PDB entry 5U2V | X-ray diffraction, 2.20 A resolution | chains G and H of the 4 polymer chains in the assembly

# Chain G
Protein: MAIT T-cell receptor alpha chain
From: Homo sapiens
Chain sequence (203 residues; numbered 1 to 203; the number before each row is that of its first residue):
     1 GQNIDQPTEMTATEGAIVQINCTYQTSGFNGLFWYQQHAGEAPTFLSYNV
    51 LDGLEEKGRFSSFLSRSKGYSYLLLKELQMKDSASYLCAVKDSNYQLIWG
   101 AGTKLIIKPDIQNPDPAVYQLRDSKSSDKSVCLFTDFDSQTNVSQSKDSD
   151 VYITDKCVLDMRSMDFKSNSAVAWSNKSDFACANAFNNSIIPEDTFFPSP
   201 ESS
Disordered / not traced: 126-129, 177-178, 200-203
Disulfide bonds: Cys22-Cys88, Cys132-Cys182

# Chain H
Protein: MAIT T-cell receptor beta chain
From: Homo sapiens
Chain sequence (245 residues; row label = number of the first residue in the row):
     1 NAGVTQTPKFQVLKTGQSMTLQCAQDMNHNSMYWYRQDPGMGLRLIYYSA
    51 SEGTTDKGEVPNGYNVSRLNKREFSLRLESAAPSQTSVYFCASSVWTGEG
   101 SGELFFGEGSRLTVLEDLKNVFPPEVAVFEPSEAEISHTQKATLVCLATG
   151 FYPDHVELSWWVNGKEVHSGVCTDPQPLKEQPALNDSRYALSSRLRVSAT
   201 FWQNPRNHFRCQVQFYGLSENDEWTQDRAKPVTQIVSAEAWGRAD
Disordered / not traced: 1-2, 245
Disulfide bonds: Cys23-Cys91, Cys146-Cys211

# How chain G and chain H interact
Pairs across the interface (86; chain G residue first):
  Asn30(G) - Gly100(H)
  Phe33(G) - Gly100(H)
  Phe33(G) - Ser101(H)
  Phe33(G) - Gly102(H)
  Phe33(G) - Glu103(H)
  Tyr35(G) - Glu103(H)
  Tyr35(G) - Leu104(H)  hydrogen bond (side chain-backbone)
  Tyr35(G) - Phe106(H)  hydrophobic
  Gln37(G) - Gln37(H)  hydrogen bond
  Gln37(G) - Phe90(H)
  Gly40(G) - Lys9(H)
  Glu41(G) - Phe90(H)
  Ala42(G) - Phe90(H)  hydrophobic
  Ala42(G) - Phe106(H)  hydrophobic
  Ala42(G) - Gly107(H)
  Pro43(G) - Phe106(H)
  Phe45(G) - Glu103(H)
  Tyr48(G) - Gly100(H)
  Tyr48(G) - Ser101(H)
  Lys91(G) - Glu99(H)  hydrogen bond (side chain-backbone)
  Lys91(G) - Gly100(H)  hydrogen bond (side chain-backbone)
  Lys91(G) - Gly102(H)  hydrogen bond (side chain-backbone)
  Tyr95(G) - Gly98(H)
  Leu97(G) - Tyr35(H)
  Leu97(G) - Leu104(H)  hydrophobic
  Trp99(G) - Tyr35(H)  hydrogen bond
  Trp99(G) - Gly42(H)
  Trp99(G) - Leu43(H)
  Trp99(G) - Leu104(H)  hydrophobic
  Gly100(G) - Gly42(H)
  Ala101(G) - Met41(H)
  Ala101(G) - Gly42(H)
  Asp115(G) - His138(H)  salt bridge
  Tyr119(G) - Ser132(H)
  Tyr119(G) - Ala134(H)
  Tyr119(G) - Glu135(H)
  Tyr119(G) - His138(H)
  Tyr119(G) - Thr139(H)
  Gln120(G) - Ser132(H)
  Leu121(G) - Phe129(H)
  Leu121(G) - Glu130(H)
  Leu121(G) - Thr143(H)
  Leu121(G) - Val145(H)  hydrophobic
  Arg122(G) - Phe129(H)
  Arg122(G) - Glu130(H)  hydrogen bond (backbone-backbone)
  Asp123(G) - Val128(H)
  Asp123(G) - Phe129(H)
  Ser124(G) - Val128(H)  hydrogen bond (backbone-backbone)
  Ser124(G) - Glu130(H)  hydrogen bond
  Ser124(G) - Glu239(H)  hydrogen bond (side chain-backbone)
  Ser124(G) - Ala240(H)
  Ser130(G) - Phe129(H)
  Val131(G) - Phe129(H)  hydrophobic
  Val131(G) - Leu147(H)  hydrophobic
  Leu133(G) - Thr143(H)
  Asp136(G) - Thr139(H)
  Asp136(G) - Arg196(H)  salt bridge
  Tyr152(G) - Leu178(H)  hydrophobic
  Tyr152(G) - Glu180(H)  hydrogen bond (side chain-backbone)
  Ile153(G) - Leu178(H)
  Thr154(G) - Asp174(H)
  Thr154(G) - Ser192(H)
  Thr154(G) - Arg194(H)  hydrogen bond
  Cys157(G) - Cys172(H)  disulfide
  Cys157(G) - Thr173(H)
  Cys157(G) - Arg194(H)
  Val158(G) - Cys172(H)  hydrogen bond (backbone-side chain)
  Leu159(G) - Gly170(H)
  Leu159(G) - Cys172(H)  hydrophobic
  Leu159(G) - Arg196(H)
  Asp160(G) - Ser169(H)  hydrogen bond (backbone-side chain)
  Asp160(G) - Gly170(H)  hydrogen bond (backbone-backbone)
  Met161(G) - Ser169(H)
  Met161(G) - Arg196(H)
  Met161(G) - Val197(H)  hydrophobic
  Arg162(G) - Ser169(H)  hydrogen bond (backbone-side chain)
  Phe166(G) - Lys141(H)
  Phe166(G) - Arg196(H)
  Ser168(G) - Arg196(H)  hydrogen bond
  Ser170(G) - Arg194(H)  hydrogen bond
  Ala171(G) - Arg194(H)
  Val172(G) - Arg194(H)
  Trp174(G) - Leu147(H)  hydrophobic
  Trp174(G) - Ala190(H)  hydrophobic
  Phe196(G) - His138(H)
  Pro198(G) - Ala134(H)  hydrophobic
Other interface residues (no listed pair), chain G (49 interface residues in all): Leu87, Thr135, Ser149, Asp155, Met164
Other interface residues (no listed pair), chain H (51 interface residues in all): Gly40, Glu108, Ala127, Pro131, Thr149, Val171, Lys179, Pro182, Ser198
Inter-chain disulfides: Cys157(G)-Cys172(H)

# In short
49 residues of chain G and 51 residues of chain H are in contact; the contacts include 1 disulfide bond, 18
hydrogen bonds and 2 salt bridges. Among the polar pairs are Asp115(G)-His138(H), Asp136(G)-Arg196(H) and
Tyr35(G)-Leu104(H).
Chain G is MAIT T-cell receptor alpha chain and chain H is MAIT T-cell receptor beta chain, both from Homo
sapiens; the structure, Structure of human MR1-HMB in complex with human MAIT A-F7 TCR, was determined by
X-ray diffraction together with 5U1R, 5U16, 5U17, 5U6Q and 5U72 from the same study.
